6OSY - chains 5 and 6 of the 24 polymer chains in the assembly; structure by electron microscopy, 4.30 A resolution (low resolution: residue-level contacts below are approximate; hydrogen-bond / salt-bridge calls are withheld).

# Chain 5
Protein: PGT122 Heavy
From: Homo sapiens
Amino-acid sequence (235 residues; row label = number of the first residue in the row; a row labelled like 82A-82C holds insertion residues (82A, then the next letters in order)):
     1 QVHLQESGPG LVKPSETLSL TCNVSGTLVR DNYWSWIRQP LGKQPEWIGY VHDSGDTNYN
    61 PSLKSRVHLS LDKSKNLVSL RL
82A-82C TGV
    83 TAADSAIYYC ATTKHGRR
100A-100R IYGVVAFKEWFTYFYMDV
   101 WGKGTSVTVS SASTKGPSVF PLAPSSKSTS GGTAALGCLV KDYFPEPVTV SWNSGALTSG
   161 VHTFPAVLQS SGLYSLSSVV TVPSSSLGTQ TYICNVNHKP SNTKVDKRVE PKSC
Unresolved in the structure: 112-214
Disulfides: Cys22-Cys92

# Chain 6
Protein: PGT122 Light
From: Homo sapiens
Amino-acid sequence (213 residues; numbered 6 to 213 plus 6 insertion-coded residues; 1 number in that range is skipped by the numbering (no residue carries it; nothing is unmodelled there); the number before each row is that of its first residue; a row labelled like 67A-67C holds insertion residues (67A, then the next letters in order)):
     6 APTF
    11 VSVAPGQTAR ITCGEESLGS RSVIWYQQRP GQAPSLIIYN NNDRPSGIPD RFSGSPG
67A-67C STF
    68 GTTATLTITS VEAGDEADYY CHIWDSRR
95A-95C PTN
    96 WVFGEGTTLI VLSQPKAAPS VTLFPPSSEE LQANKATLVC LISDFYPGAV TVAWKADSSP
   156 VKAGVETTTP SKQSNNKYAA SSYLSLTPEQ WKSHKSYSCQ VTHEGSTVEK TVAPTECS
Unresolved in the structure: 6-7, 108-213
Disulfides: Cys23-Cys88

# How chain 5 and chain 6 interact
Contacting residue pairs - 35 pairs, chain 5 then chain 6:
  Gln39(5) with Tyr87(6)
  Lys43(5) with Tyr87(6)
  Gln44(5) with Gly99(6)
  Pro45(5) with Tyr87(6); Phe98(6)
  Glu46(5) with Trp96(6); Val97(6)
  Trp47(5) with Trp91(6); Trp96(6)
  Ile48(5) with Trp96(6)
  Gly49(5) with Trp96(6)
  Tyr59(5) with Trp96(6)
  Asn60(5) with Trp96(6)
  Pro61(5) with Trp96(6)
  Tyr91(5) with Ala43(6); Pro44(6)
  Arg100(5) with Ser30(6); Ser32(6)
  Tyr100B(5) with Ser93(6)
  Phe100K(5) with Ser32(6); Trp91(6); Asp92(6); Ser93(6)
  Thr100L(5) with Trp91(6)
  Tyr100M(5) with Asn50(6)
  Phe100N(5) with Trp91(6)
  Tyr100O(5) with Leu46(6); Tyr49(6)
  Met100P(5) with Tyr36(6); Leu46(6)
  Asp100Q(5) with Leu46(6)
  Trp101(5) with Tyr36(6); Pro44(6); Ser45(6)
  Gly102(5) with Ala43(6)
Also at the interface, not in a pair above, chain 5 (25 interface residues in all): Ile37, Asn58
Also at the interface, not in a pair above, chain 6 (20 interface residues in all): Ile34, Gln38, Gln42

# Summary
The interface between chain 5 and chain 6 involves 25 residues on one side and 20 on the other.
Chain 5 is PGT122 Heavy and chain 6 is PGT122 Light, both from Homo sapiens; the structure, Cryo-EM structure
of vaccine-elicited antibody 0PV-a.01 in complex with HIV-1 Env BG505 DS-SOSIP and antibodies VRC03 ..., was
determined by electron microscopy (same publication as 6MPH, 6MQC, 6MQE, 6MQM, 6MQR, 6N16 and 4 further
entries).
